Entry 5Z6T (X-ray diffraction, 2.00 A resolution); this record covers chain A.

# Chain A
Molecule: NAD(P)H-dependent D-xylose reductase
Organism: Scheffersomyces stipitis (strain ATCC 58785 / CBS 6054 / NBRC 10063 / NRRL Y-11545)
Notes: EC 1.1.1.307
UniProt: P31867 (XYL1_PICST); residues 1-318 here = UniProt positions 1-318
Sequence (343 residues; numbered -24 to 318; the number before each row is that of its first residue; numbers below 1 keep their minus sign (Met-24 is residue -24)):
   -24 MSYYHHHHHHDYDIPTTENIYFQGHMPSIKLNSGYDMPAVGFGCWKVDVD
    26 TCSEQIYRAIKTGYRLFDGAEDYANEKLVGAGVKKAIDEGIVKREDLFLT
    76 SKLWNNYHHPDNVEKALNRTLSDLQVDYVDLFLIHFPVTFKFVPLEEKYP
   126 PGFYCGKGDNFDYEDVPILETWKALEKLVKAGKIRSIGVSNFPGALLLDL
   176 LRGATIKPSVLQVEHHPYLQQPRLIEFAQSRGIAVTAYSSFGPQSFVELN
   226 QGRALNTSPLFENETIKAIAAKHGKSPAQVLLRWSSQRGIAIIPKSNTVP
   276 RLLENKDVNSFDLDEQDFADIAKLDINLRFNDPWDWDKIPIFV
Not modelled in the structure: -24 to 1
Differences from the reference sequence: initiating methionine (-24); expression tag (-23 to 0)
Residues lining bound ligands: NADP (NAP; NADP nicotinamide-adenine-dinucleotide phosphate): Gly18, Cys19, Trp20, Asp43, Tyr48, Lys77, His110, Phe111, Ser165, Asn166, Gln187, Tyr213, Ser214, Ser215, Phe216, Gly217, Gln219, Ser220, Glu223, Phe236, Ala253, Ile268, Pro269, Lys270, Asn272, Arg276, Glu279, Asn280, Asn306
UniProt features mapped onto this chain:
  - active site: Tyr48 (Proton donor)
  - binding site (substrate): His110
  - binding site (NAD(+)): Ser165, Asn166, Ser214 to Glu223, Lys270 to Asn280
  - site: Lys77 (Lowers pKa of active site Tyr)
What the authors report for this chain:
  - catalytic residues: Asp43, Tyr48, Lys77, His110 (by similarity / conservation)
  - binding site for NADP: Asp43, Tyr48, His110, Ser165, Asn166, Gln187, Tyr213, Ser214, Phe216, Gln219, Ser220, Glu223, Phe236, Ala253, Lys270, Asn272, Arg276, Glu279, Asn280
  - mutagenesis - L224A: decreased catalytic activity
  - conformationally variable residues: Gln219, Glu223
  - binding site for NADP: Trp20, Phe111, Asn306 (from molecular simulation)
  - mutagenesis - W20A, D47A, W79A, H110A, F111A, F128A, F221A, N306A, W311A: abolished catalytic activity

# In short
Bound to chain A: NADP. From UniProt: active-site residue Tyr48, substrate-binding residue His110 and 23
NAD+-binding residues. The paper reports catalytic residues Asp43, Tyr48 and Lys77 among others; W20A, D47A
and W79A, among others, abolish catalytic activity; 10 substitutions were tested in all.
Chain A is NAD(P)H-dependent D-xylose reductase (Scheffersomyces stipitis (strain ATCC 58785 / CBS 6054 / NBRC
10063 / NRRL Y-11545)); the structure, Crystal structure of D-xylose reductase from Scheffersomyces stipitis
in complex with NADPH, was determined by X-ray diffraction together with 5Z6U from the same study.
